9LIU - chains E and I of the 12 polymer chains in the assembly; structure by electron microscopy, 2.70 A resolution.

# Chain E
Molecule: Histone H3
Organism: Xenopus laevis
UniProt: A0A310TTQ1 (A0A310TTQ1_XENLA); residues 1-135 here correspond to UniProt positions 2-136 (UniProt number = residue number + 1)
Chain sequence (135 residues; row label = number of the first residue in the row):
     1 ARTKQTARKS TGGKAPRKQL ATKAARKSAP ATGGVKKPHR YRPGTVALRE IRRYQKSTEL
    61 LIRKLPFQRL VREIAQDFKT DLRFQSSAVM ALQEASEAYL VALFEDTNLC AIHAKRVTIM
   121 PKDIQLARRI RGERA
Unresolved in the structure: 1-39, 135

# Chain I
Molecule: 146-nt DNA strand
Organism: Escherichia coli K-12
Sequence (146 nucleotides; each row starts with the number of its first residue):
     2 TCGAGAATCC CGGTGCCGAG GCCGCTCAAT TGGTCGTAGA CAGCTCTAGC ACCGCTTAAA
    62 CGCACGTACG CGCTGTCCCC CGCGTTTTAA CCGCCAAGGG GATTACTCCC TAGTCTCCAG
   122 GCACGTGTCA GATATATACA TCCGAT

# How chain E and chain I interact
Pairs across the interface - 17 pairs, chain E then chain I:
  Arg-40(E) with DC144(I), sugar contact
  Arg-42(E) with DA69(I), salt bridge to the phosphate; DC144(I), phosphate contact
  Pro-43(E) with DA69(I), phosphate contact
  Thr-45(E) with DC144(I), hydrogen bond to the phosphate
  Arg-63(E) with DA60(I), sugar contact; DA61(I), salt bridge to the phosphate
  Arg-72(E) with DC51(I), salt bridge to the phosphate
  Arg-83(E) with DG50(I), hydrogen bond to the sugar; DC51(I), phosphate contact
  Phe-84(E) with DG50(I), sugar contact; DC51(I), hydrogen bond to the phosphate
  Gln-85(E) with DG50(I), phosphate contact
  Arg-116(E) with DG71(I), phosphate contact
  Val-117(E) with DG71(I), hydrogen bond to the phosphate
  Thr-118(E) with DG71(I), hydrogen bond to the phosphate
  Met-120(E) with DC72(I), phosphate contact
Interface residues without a listed pair, chain E (16 interface residues in all): Tyr-41, Leu-82, Ser-86
Interface residues without a listed pair, chain I (11 interface residues in all): DC70, DC143, DG145

# In short
16 residues of chain E and 11 residues of chain I are in contact; the contacts include 5 hydrogen bonds and 3
salt bridges. Polar pairs include Arg-83(E)/DG50(I), Thr-45(E)/DC144(I) and Phe-84(E)/DC51(I).
Here chain E is Histone H3 (Xenopus laevis) and chain I is a 146-nt DNA strand (Escherichia coli K-12). Entry
9LIU (Structure of isw1-nucleosome double-bound complex in ATP-ATP state) was determined by electron
microscopy together with 9JNT, 9JNU, 9JNV, 9JO2, 9JO5 and 9LJ2 from the same study.
